Entry 6GFW (electron microscopy, 3.70 A resolution); this record covers chains C and G of the 9 polymer chains in the assembly.

== Chain C ==
Name: DNA-directed RNA polymerase subunit beta
Source organism: Escherichia coli K-12
Notes: EC 2.7.7.6
Reference sequence: P0A8V2 (RPOB_ECOLI); numbering as in UniProt (aligned over 1-1342)
Amino-acid sequence (1342 residues; numbered 1 to 1342; the number before each row is that of its first residue):
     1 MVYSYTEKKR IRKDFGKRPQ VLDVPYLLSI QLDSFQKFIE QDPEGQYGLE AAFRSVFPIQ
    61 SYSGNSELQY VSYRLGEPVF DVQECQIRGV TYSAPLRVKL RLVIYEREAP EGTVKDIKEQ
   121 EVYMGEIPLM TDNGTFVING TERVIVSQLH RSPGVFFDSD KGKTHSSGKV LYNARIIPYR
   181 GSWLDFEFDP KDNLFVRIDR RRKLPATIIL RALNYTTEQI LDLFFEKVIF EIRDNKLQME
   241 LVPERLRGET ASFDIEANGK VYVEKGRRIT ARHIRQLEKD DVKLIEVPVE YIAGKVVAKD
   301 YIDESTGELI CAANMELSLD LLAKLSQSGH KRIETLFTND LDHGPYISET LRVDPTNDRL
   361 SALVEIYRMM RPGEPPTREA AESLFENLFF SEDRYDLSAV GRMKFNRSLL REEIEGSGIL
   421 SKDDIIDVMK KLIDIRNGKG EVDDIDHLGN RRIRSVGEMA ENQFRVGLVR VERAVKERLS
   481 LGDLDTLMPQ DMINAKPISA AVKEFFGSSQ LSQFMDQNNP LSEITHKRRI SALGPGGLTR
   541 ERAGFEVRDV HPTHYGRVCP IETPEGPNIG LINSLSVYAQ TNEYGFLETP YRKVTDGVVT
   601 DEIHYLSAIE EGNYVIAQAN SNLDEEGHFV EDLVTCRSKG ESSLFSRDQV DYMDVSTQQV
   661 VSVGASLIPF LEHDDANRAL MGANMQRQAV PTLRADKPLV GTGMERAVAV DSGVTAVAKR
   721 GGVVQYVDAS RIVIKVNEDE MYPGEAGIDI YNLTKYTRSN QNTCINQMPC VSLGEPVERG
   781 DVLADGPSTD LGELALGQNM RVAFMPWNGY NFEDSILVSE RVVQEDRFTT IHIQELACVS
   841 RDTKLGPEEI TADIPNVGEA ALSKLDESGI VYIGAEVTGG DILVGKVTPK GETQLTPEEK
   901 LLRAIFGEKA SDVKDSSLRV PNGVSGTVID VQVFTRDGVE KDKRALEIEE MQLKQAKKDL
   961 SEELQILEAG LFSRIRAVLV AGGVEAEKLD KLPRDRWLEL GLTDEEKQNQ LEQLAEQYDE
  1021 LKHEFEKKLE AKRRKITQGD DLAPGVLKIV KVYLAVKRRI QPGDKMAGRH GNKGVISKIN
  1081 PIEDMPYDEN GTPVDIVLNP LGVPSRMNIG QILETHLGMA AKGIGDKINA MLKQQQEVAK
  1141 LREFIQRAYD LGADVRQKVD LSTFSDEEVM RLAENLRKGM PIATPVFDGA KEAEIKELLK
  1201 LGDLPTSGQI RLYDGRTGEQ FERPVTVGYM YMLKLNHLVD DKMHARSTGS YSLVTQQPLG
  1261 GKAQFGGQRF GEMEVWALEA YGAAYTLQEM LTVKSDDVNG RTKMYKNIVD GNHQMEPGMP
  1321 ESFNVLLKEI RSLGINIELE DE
Unresolved in the structure: 1342
UniProt features mapped onto this chain:
  - modified residue (N6-acetyllysine): Lys1022, Lys1200
  - mutagenesis: Ile561 (I561S: Resistant to antibiotics salinamide A and B), Ile569 (I569S: Resistant to antibiotics salinamide A and B), Ala665 (A665E: Resistant to antibiotics salinamide A and B), Asp675 (D675A/G: Resistant to antibiotics salinamide A and B), Asn677 (N677H/K: Resistant to antibiotics salinamide A and B), Leu680 (L680M: Resistant to antibiotics salinamide A and B), Glu813 (E813K: Disrupts the enzyme's active center)
What the authors report for this chain:
  - binding site for nifH promoter template DNA: Lys1262, Arg1269

== Chain G ==
Molecule: NifH promoter non-template DNA
Sequence (63 nucleotides; row label = number of the first residue in the row; numbers below 1 keep their minus sign (DG-35 is residue -35)):
   -35 GAGACGGCTG GCACGACTTT TGCACTCGAC TAAAGGGGCG CGCATGCTGT TGCGCATTCA
    25 TGT
Unresolved in the structure: -35 to -30, 21-27

== Chain C / chain G interface ==
Contacting residue pairs - 13 pairs, chain C then chain G:
  Trp183(C) with DG1(G), stacking on the base
  Asp199(C) with DG0(G), base contact; DG1(G), base contact
  Arg200(C) with DG2(G), hydrogen bond to the sugar
  Arg371(C) with DA-4(G), base contact; DA-3(G), base contact
  Arg394(C) with DA-3(G), base contact; DA-2(G), base contact
  Arg473(C) with DA-4(G), salt bridge to the phosphate
  Gly536(C) with DG1(G), base contact
  Gly537(C) with DG2(G), hydrogen bond to the base
  Arg542(C) with DG4(G), sugar contact
  Ala543(C) with DG4(G), hydrogen bond to the sugar
Other interface residues (no listed pair), chain C (17 interface residues in all): Arg175, Gly181, Leu384, Asn387, Leu538, Thr539, Glu541
Other interface residues (no listed pair), chain G (10 interface residues in all): DT-5, DG-1, DC3

== In short ==
The interface between chain C and chain G involves 17 residues on one side and 10 on the other, with 3
hydrogen bonds, 1 salt bridge and 1 aromatic stacking contact. Polar contacts include Gly537(C)-DG2(G),
Arg200(C)-DG2(G) and Ala543(C)-DG4(G). From the paper: a binding site for nifH promoter template DNA at
Lys1262(C) and Arg1269(C).
Chain C is DNA-directed RNA polymerase subunit beta (Escherichia coli K-12) and chain G is NifH promoter
non-template DNA; the structure, Cryo-EM structure of bacterial RNA polymerase-sigma54 holoenzyme initial
transcribing complex, was determined by electron microscopy, deposited together with 6GH5 and 6GH6.
